PDB entry 3HMY | X-ray diffraction, 2.00 A resolution | chain A

Chain A:
Molecule: Tetanus toxin
From: Clostridium tetani
Notes: EC 3.4.24.68; fragment: Receptor binding domain
UniProt: P04958 (TETX_CLOTE); numbering as in UniProt (aligned over 866-1315)
Sequence (450 residues; numbered 866 to 1315; the number before each row is that of its first residue):
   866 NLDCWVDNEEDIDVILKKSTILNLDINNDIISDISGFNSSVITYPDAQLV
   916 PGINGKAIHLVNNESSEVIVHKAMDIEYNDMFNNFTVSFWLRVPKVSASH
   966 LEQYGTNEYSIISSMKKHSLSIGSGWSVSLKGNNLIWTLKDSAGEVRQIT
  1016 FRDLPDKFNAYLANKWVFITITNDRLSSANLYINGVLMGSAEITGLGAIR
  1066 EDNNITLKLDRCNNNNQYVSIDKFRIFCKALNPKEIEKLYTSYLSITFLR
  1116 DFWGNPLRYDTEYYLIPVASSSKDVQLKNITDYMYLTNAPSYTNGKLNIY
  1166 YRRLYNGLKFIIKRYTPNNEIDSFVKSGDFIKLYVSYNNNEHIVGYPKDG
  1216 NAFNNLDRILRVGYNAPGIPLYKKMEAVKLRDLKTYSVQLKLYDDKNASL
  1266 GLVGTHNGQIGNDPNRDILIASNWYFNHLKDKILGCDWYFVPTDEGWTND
Unresolved in the structure: 871-874, 982-985
Disulfide bonds: C869-C1093
Reported in the primary citation:
  - binding site for N-acetyl-alpha-neuraminic acid: D1147, D1214, N1216, R1226, Y1229

In short:
The paper reports a binding site for N-acetyl-alpha-neuraminic acid at D1147, D1214 and N1216 among others.
Chain A is Tetanus toxin (Clostridium tetani); the structure, Crystal structure of HCR/T complexed with GT2,
was determined by X-ray diffraction (same publication as 3HN1).
